Entry 6H9C (electron microscopy, 3.74 A resolution); this record covers chains b and B of the 32 polymer chains in the assembly.

# Chain b
Protein: VP9
Organism: Haloarcula californiae ATCC 33799
UniProtKB: A0A1C7A3R7 (A0A1C7A3R7_9VIRU); numbering as in UniProt (aligned over 1-146)
Chain sequence (146 residues; numbered 1 to 146; the number before each row is that of its first residue):
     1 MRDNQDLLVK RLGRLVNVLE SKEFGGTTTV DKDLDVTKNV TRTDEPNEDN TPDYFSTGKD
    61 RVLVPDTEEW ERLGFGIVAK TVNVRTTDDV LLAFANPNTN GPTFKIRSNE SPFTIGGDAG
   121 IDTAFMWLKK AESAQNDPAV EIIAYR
Not modelled in the structure: 1-15

# Chain B
Protein: VP4
Organism: Haloarcula californiae ATCC 33799
UniProtKB: A0A1C7A3R2 (A0A1C7A3R2_9VIRU); residues 1-232 here = UniProt positions 1-232
Chain sequence (232 residues; each row starts with the number of its first residue):
     1 MADQTQEYTL SHTGGLLGSS KVTTASNQTA PQRETAIISF EVPRKFSEIE YVGQRDATRF
    61 VPRTTEEITG TANDDTVVQL QANIQPIAGE EDMADQDYPV VVAYNVTQGA QVEIADVNYA
   121 TDEVTLATDP ADGDTVKLWP IMGDGEVQFR LVNQFGQEEG RVYPWATPLY RWHDFPQLKR
   181 GREINLHGSV TWQENETVEV LLDAPQAITW EDADYPEGQY VSTFEQDVEI TL
Not modelled in the structure: 1-3

# How chain b and chain B interact
Pairs across the interface (6; chain b residue first):
  Glu69(b) with Arg44(B), salt bridge
  Trp70(b) with Arg44(B), hydrogen bond (backbone-side chain)
  Glu71(b) with Arg44(B)
  Arg72(b) with Arg44(B)
  Asn98(b) with Lys45(B)
  Thr99(b) with Leu232(B)
Interface residues without a listed pair, chain b (7 interface residues in all): Glu68
Interface residues without a listed pair, chain B (4 interface residues in all): Gly18

# Summary
The interface between chain b and chain B involves 7 residues on one side and 4 on the other, with 1 hydrogen
bond and 1 salt bridge. Among the polar pairs are Glu69(b)-Arg44(B) and Trp70(b)-Arg44(B).
Chain b is VP9 and chain B is VP4, both from Haloarcula californiae ATCC 33799; the structure, Cryo-EM
structure of archaeal extremophilic internal membrane-containing Haloarcula californiae icosahedral virus 1
(HCIV-1) at 3.74 Angstroms ..., was determined by electron microscopy, deposited together with 6H82.
